7C8I - chains A and F of the 8 polymer chains in the assembly; structure by X-ray diffraction, 2.50 A resolution.

# Chain A (and F)
Protein: Xylulose-5-phosphate/fructose-6-phosphate phosphoketolase
Source organism: Bifidobacterium longum
Notes: EC 4.1.2.22; chain F of this document is another copy of the same molecule, construct and numbering; everything in this record applies to it too
Reference sequence: Q6R2Q7 (Q6R2Q7_BIFLN); numbering as in UniProt (aligned over 1-825)
Chain sequence (831 residues; each row starts with the number of its first residue):
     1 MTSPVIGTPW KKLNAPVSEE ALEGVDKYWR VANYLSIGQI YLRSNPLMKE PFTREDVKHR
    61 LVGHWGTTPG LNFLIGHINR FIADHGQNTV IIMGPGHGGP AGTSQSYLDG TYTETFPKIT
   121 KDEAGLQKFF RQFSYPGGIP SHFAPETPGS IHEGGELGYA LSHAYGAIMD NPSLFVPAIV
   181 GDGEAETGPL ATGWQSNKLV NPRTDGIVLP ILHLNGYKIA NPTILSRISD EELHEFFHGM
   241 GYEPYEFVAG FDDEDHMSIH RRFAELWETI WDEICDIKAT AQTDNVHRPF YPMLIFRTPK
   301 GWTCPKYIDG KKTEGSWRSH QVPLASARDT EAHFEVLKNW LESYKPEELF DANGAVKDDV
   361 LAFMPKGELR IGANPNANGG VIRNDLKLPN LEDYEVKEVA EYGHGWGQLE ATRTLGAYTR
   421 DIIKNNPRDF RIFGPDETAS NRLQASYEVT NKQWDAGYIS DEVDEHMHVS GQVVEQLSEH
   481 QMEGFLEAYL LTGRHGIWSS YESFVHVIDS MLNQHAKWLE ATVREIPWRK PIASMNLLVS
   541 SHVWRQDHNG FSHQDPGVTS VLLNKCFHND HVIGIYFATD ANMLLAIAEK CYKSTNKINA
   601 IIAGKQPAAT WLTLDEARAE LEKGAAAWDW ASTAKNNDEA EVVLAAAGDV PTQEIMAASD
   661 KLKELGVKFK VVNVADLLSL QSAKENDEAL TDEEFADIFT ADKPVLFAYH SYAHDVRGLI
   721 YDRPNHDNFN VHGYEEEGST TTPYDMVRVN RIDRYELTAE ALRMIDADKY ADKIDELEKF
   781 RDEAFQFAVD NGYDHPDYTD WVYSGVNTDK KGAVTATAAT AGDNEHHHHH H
Disordered / not traced: 1, 810-831 (chain F: 1, 811-831)
Differences from the reference sequence: expression tag (826-831)

# Interface between chain A and chain F
Contacting residue pairs (26; chain A residue first):
  Arg203(A) - Ser460(F)  hydrogen bond
  Arg203(A) - Asp461(F)  salt bridge
  Arg203(A) - Glu462(F)  salt bridge
  Thr283(A) - Ile459(F)
  Thr283(A) - Ser460(F)
  Asp284(A) - Ile459(F)
  Asn285(A) - Ile459(F)  hydrogen bond (backbone-backbone)
  Asn285(A) - Ser460(F)
  Val286(A) - Tyr458(F)
  Val286(A) - Ile459(F)
  Val286(A) - Ser460(F)
  His287(A) - Tyr458(F)
  Tyr458(A) - Val286(F)
  Tyr458(A) - His287(F)
  Ile459(A) - Thr283(F)
  Ile459(A) - Asp284(F)
  Ile459(A) - Asn285(F)  hydrogen bond (backbone-backbone)
  Ile459(A) - Val286(F)
  Ser460(A) - Arg203(F)  hydrogen bond
  Ser460(A) - Thr283(F)
  Ser460(A) - Asn285(F)
  Ser460(A) - Val286(F)
  Asp461(A) - Arg203(F)  salt bridge
  Asp461(A) - His468(F)  salt bridge
  Glu462(A) - Arg203(F)  salt bridge
  His468(A) - Asp461(F)  salt bridge
Interface residues without a listed pair, chain A (13 interface residues in all): Gln282
Interface residues without a listed pair, chain F (13 interface residues in all): Gln282

# Summary
The chain A/chain F interface involves 13 residues from each chain, with 4 hydrogen bonds and 6 salt bridges.
Polar pairs include Arg203(A)-Asp461(F), Arg203(A)-Glu462(F) and Asp461(A)-His468(F).
Both chains are Xylulose-5-phosphate/fructose-6-phosphate phosphoketolase (Bifidobacterium longum). Entry 7C8I
(Ambient temperature structure of Bifidobacgterium longum phosphoketolase with thiamine diphosphate and
phosphoenol pyuruvate) was determined by X-ray diffraction, deposited together with 7C8H.
